Entry 2WA5 (X-ray diffraction, 1.90 A resolution); this record covers chain A.

== Chain A ==
Name: Filamin-B
Organism: Homo sapiens
Notes: fragment: actin-binding domain, residues 2-242
UniProtKB: O75369 (FLNB_HUMAN); residues 2-242 here = UniProt positions 2-242
Amino-acid sequence (245 residues; row label = number of the first residue in the row; numbers below 1 keep their minus sign (Gly-2 is residue -2)):
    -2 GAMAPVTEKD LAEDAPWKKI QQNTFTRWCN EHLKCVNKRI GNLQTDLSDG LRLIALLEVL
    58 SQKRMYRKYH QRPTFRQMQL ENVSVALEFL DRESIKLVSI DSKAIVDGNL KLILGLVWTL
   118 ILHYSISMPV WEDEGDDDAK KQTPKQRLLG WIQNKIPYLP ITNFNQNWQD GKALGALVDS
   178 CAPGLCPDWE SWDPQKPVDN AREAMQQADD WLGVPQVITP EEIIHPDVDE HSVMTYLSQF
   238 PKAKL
Unresolved in the structure: -2 to -1, 132-137
Ligand contacts:
  - carbonate ion (CO3), molecule 1: Trp14, Gln18, Asp226, His228
  - carbonate ion (CO3), molecule 2: His67, Gln68, Arg69, Pro70
  - carbonate ion (CO3), molecule 3: Glu218, Ile221, His222, Pro223
Curated features (UniProtKB/Swiss-Prot):
  - modified residue: Thr216 (Phosphothreonine)
  - natural variant: Phe161 (F161C: In LRS), Gly168 (G168S: In LRS), Leu171 (L171R: In BOOMD), Ala173 (A173V: In AO1), Ser188 (S188P: In AO1), Met202 (M202V: In AO1 and AO3), Glu227 (E227K: In LRS), Leu234 (L234V: In LRS), Ser235 (S235P: In BOOMD)

== In short ==
Chain A binds 3 copies of carbonate ion.
Chain A is Filamin-B (Homo sapiens); the structure, Crystal structure of human filamin B actin binding domain
at 1.9 Angstroms resolution, was determined by X-ray diffraction, deposited together with 2WA6 and 2WA7.
